PDB entry 7OSJ | electron microscopy, 3.80 A resolution | chains A and H of the 6 polymer chains in the assembly

== Chain A ==
Name: Probable ABC transporter binding protein NosD
Organism: Pseudomonas stutzeri ATCC 14405
Reference sequence: P19843 (NOSD_PSEST); numbering as in UniProt (aligned over 1-436)
Sequence (436 residues; row label = number of the first residue in the row):
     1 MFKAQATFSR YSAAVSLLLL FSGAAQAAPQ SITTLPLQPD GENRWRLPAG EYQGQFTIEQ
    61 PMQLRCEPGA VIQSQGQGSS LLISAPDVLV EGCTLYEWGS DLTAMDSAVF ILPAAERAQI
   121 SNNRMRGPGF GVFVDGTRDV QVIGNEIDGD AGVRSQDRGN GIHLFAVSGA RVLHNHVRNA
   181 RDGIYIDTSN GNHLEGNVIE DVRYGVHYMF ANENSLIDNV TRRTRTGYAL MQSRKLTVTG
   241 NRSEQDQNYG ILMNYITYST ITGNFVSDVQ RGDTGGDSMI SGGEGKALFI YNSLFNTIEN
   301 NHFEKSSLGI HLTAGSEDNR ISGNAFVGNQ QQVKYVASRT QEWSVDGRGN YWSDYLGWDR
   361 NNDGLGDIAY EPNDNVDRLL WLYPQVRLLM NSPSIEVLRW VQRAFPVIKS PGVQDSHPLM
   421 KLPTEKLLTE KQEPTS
Not modelled in the structure: 1-27, 273-282, 430-436
Bound ions: Cu ion: His207, Met209, Met231 (shared with Met50(H) of chain H); Mg2+: Trp358, Asp367

== Chain H ==
Name: Copper-binding lipoprotein NosL
Organism: Pseudomonas stutzeri ATCC 14405
Reference sequence: Q52529 (NOSL_PSEST); residue numbers follow UniProt; this construct covers 1-190
Sequence (190 residues; numbered 1 to 190; the number before each row is that of its first residue):
     1 MNALHRIGAG TLLAVLLAFG LTGCGEKEEV QQSLEPVAFH DSDECHVCGM IITDFPGPKG
    61 QAVEKRGVKK FCSTAEMLGW WLQPENRLLD AKLYVHDMGR SVWEKPDDGH LIDATSAYYV
   121 VGTSLKGAMG ASLASFAEEQ DAKALAGMHG GRVLRFEEID QALLQEAASM QHGGMHDHAP
   181 NGAHNAHAGH
Not modelled in the structure: 1-23, 175-190
Curated features (UniProtKB/Swiss-Prot):
  - lipidation: Cys24 (N-palmitoyl cysteine)
Bound ions: Zn2+: Cys45, Cys48, Cys72, Glu76; Cu ion: Met50 (shared with His207(A), Met209(A), Met231(A) of chain A)

== Interface between chain A and chain H ==
Residue-residue contacts (40):
  Gln156(A) - Ser42(H)  hydrogen bond
  Arg203(A) - Ile51(H)
  Tyr204(A) - Cys48(H)  hydrogen bond (side chain-backbone)
  Tyr204(A) - Gly49(H)  hydrogen bond (side chain-backbone)
  Tyr204(A) - Met50(H)  hydrogen bond (side chain-backbone)
  His207(A) - Met50(H)
  Met209(A) - Met50(H)  hydrophobic
  Phe210(A) - Ala128(H)
  Phe210(A) - His172(H)
  Met231(A) - Cys48(H)
  Met231(A) - Met50(H)  hydrophobic
  Met231(A) - Met129(H)  hydrophobic
  Gln232(A) - Met129(H)  hydrogen bond (side chain-backbone)
  Gln232(A) - Gly130(H)
  Gln232(A) - His172(H)
  Arg234(A) - Gly174(H)
  Tyr249(A) - Val47(H)
  Leu252(A) - Val47(H)
  Asn254(A) - Val47(H)
  Asn254(A) - Cys48(H)
  Asn254(A) - Glu76(H)  hydrogen bond
  Asn254(A) - Met129(H)
  Tyr255(A) - Ala75(H)
  Tyr255(A) - Met129(H)  hydrophobic
  Tyr291(A) - Val47(H)  hydrophobic
  Tyr291(A) - Glu76(H)
  Tyr291(A) - Gly79(H)  hydrogen bond (side chain-backbone)
  Tyr291(A) - Trp80(H)  hydrogen bond (side chain-backbone)
  Tyr291(A) - Gln83(H)
  Asn292(A) - Gln165(H)
  Leu294(A) - Gln165(H)
  Thr313(A) - Gln83(H)  hydrogen bond
  Ala314(A) - Pro84(H)
  Ala314(A) - Gln161(H)
  Gly315(A) - Gln161(H)  hydrogen bond (backbone-side chain)
  Gly315(A) - Gln165(H)  hydrogen bond (backbone-side chain)
  Val336(A) - Pro84(H)
  Val336(A) - Glu85(H)
  Leu382(A) - Leu88(H)
  Tyr383(A) - Leu88(H)  hydrophobic
Also at the interface, not in a pair above, chain A (29 interface residues in all): Arg154, Asn212, Phe289, His311, Ser316, Lys334, Trp381
Also at the interface, not in a pair above, chain H (25 interface residues in all): Asp41, His46, Ala168, Gly173

== Summary ==
29 residues of chain A and 25 residues of chain H are in contact, with 11 hydrogen bonds. Polar contacts
include Gln156(A)-Ser42(H), Tyr204(A)-Cys48(H) and Tyr204(A)-Gly49(H). His207(A), Met209(A), Met231(A) and
Met50(H) coordinate a Cu ion ion. Trp358(A) and Asp367(A) coordinate Mg2+.
Here chain A is Probable ABC transporter binding protein NosD and chain H is Copper-binding lipoprotein NosL,
both from Pseudomonas stutzeri ATCC 14405. Entry 7OSJ (ABC Transporter complex NosDFYL, membrane anchor) was
determined by electron microscopy, deposited together with 7O0Y, 7O0Z, 7O10, 7O11, 7O12, 7O13 and 10 further
entries.
